Entry 5BKC (X-ray diffraction, 1.80 A resolution); this record covers chains A and B.

[Chain A (and B)]
Protein: (R)-phenoxypropionate/alpha-ketoglutarate-dioxygenase
Organism: Delftia acidovorans
Notes: EC 1.14.11.44; chain B of this document is another copy of the same molecule, construct and numbering; everything in this record applies to it too
UniProt: P83310 (RDPA_DELAC); residues 1-295 here = UniProt positions 1-295
Sequence (295 residues; each row starts with the number of its first residue):
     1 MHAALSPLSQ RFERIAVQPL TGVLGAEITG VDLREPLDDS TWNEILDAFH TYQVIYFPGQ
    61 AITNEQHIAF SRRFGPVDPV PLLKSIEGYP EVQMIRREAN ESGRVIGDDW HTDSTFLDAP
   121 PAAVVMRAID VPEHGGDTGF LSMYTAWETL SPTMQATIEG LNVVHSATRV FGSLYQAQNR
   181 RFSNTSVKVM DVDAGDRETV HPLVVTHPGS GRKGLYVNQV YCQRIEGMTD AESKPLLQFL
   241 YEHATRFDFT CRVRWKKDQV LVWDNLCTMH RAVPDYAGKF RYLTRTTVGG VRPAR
Not modelled in the structure: 1-6 (chain B: 1-11, 173-192)
Swiss-Prot annotation at these positions:
  - binding site (Fe cation): His111, Asp113, His270
  - binding site (2-oxoglutarate): Thr138, Trp255, Arg281
Metal / ion sites: Mn2+: His111, Asp113, His270 (together with 2-oxoglutaric acid)
Small-molecule neighbours:
  - 2-oxoglutaric acid (AKG): Ile95, Ile106, Gly107, His111, Asp113, Met126, Asp137, Thr138, Trp263, His270, Ala272, Arg281, Arg285
  - O0D ((2R)-2-{4-[(3,5-dichloropyridin-2-yl)oxy]phenoxy}propanoic acid): Val80, Leu82, Leu83, Arg104, Ile106, Gly107, Asp108, Asp109, His111, Thr112, Asp113, Ser114, Arg169, Val170, Phe182, Val220, Tyr221, Arg285
Reported in the primary citation:
  - binding site for O0D: Arg104, Asp108, Asp109, Val170, Phe182, Val220
  - conformationally variable residues: Arg104, Asp109, Gln219

[Interface between chain A and chain B]
Contacting residue pairs (39; chain A residue first):
  Pro19(A) with His134(B); Arg254(B), hydrogen bond (backbone-side chain)
  Leu20(A) with Arg254(B)
  Thr21(A) with His134(B); Arg252(B); Asp275(B)
  Gly22(A) with Asp275(B), hydrogen bond (backbone-side chain)
  Val23(A) with Asp275(B)
  Trp110(A) with Phe247(B), hydrophobic
  Glu133(A) with Gln18(B)
  His134(A) with Pro19(B); Thr21(B)
  Gly135(A) with Gly22(B)
  Asp137(A) with Thr21(B)
  Gly139(A) with Phe247(B)
  Phe247(A) with Trp110(B), hydrophobic; Gly139(B); Thr250(B); Arg252(B); Arg271(B)
  Asp248(A) with Arg271(B), salt bridge; Val273(B); Pro274(B)
  Thr250(A) with Phe247(B); Arg252(B), hydrogen bond (backbone-side chain)
  Cys251(A) with Phe247(B)
  Arg252(A) with Thr21(B); Phe247(B); Thr250(B), hydrogen bond (side chain-backbone)
  Arg254(A) with Gln18(B); Pro19(B), hydrogen bond (side chain-backbone); Leu20(B)
  Arg271(A) with Phe247(B); Asp248(B), salt bridge
  Val273(A) with Asp248(B)
  Pro274(A) with Asp248(B)
  Asp275(A) with Thr21(B); Gly22(B), hydrogen bond (side chain-backbone); Val23(B)
Other interface residues (no listed pair), chain A (22 interface residues in all): Glu242
Other interface residues (no listed pair), chain B (22 interface residues in all): Gly135, Asp137, Glu242, Cys251

[Overview]
The chain A/chain B interface involves 22 residues from each chain; the contacts include 6 hydrogen bonds and
2 salt bridges. Polar pairs include Asp248(A)-Arg271(B), Pro19(A)-Arg254(B) and Gly22(A)-Asp275(B). From the
paper: a binding site for O0D at Arg104(A), Asp108(A) and Asp109(A) among others; conformational variability
at Arg104(A), Asp109(A) and Gln219(A).
Chain A and chain B are both (R)-phenoxypropionate/alpha-ketoglutarate-dioxygenase (Delftia acidovorans); the
structure, Crystal structure of AAD-1 in complex with (R)-diclofop, Mn(II), and 2-oxoglutarate, was determined
by X-ray diffraction together with 5BK9, 5BKB, 5BKD and 5BKE from the same study.
